PDB entry 9G9K | electron microscopy, 3.34 A resolution | chains H and I of the 12 polymer chains in the assembly

# Chain H
Protein: CRISPR system Cms protein Csm5
Organism: Enterococcus italicus DSM 15952
Reference sequence: E6LHV3 (CSM5_ENTI1); numbering as in UniProt (aligned over 1-349)
Sequence (379 residues; numbered 1 to 379; the number before each row is that of its first residue):
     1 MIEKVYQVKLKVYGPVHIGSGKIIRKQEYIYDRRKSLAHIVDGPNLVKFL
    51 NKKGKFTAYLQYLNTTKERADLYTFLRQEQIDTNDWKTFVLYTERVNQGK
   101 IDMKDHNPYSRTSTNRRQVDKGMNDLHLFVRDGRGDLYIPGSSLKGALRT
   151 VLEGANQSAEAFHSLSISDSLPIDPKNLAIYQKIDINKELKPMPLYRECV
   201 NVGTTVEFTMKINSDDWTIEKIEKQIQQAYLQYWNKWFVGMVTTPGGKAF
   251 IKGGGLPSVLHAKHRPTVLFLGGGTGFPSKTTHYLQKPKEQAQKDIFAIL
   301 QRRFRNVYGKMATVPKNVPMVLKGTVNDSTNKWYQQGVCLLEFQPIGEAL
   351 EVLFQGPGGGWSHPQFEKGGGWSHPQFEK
Not modelled in the structure: 1-2, 100-121, 155-160, 261-265, 324-325, 346-379
Differences from the reference sequence: expression tag (350-379)

# Chain I
Protein: CRISPR system Cms endoribonuclease Csm3
Organism: Enterococcus italicus DSM 15952
Notes: EC 3.1.-.-
Reference sequence: E6LHV5 (CSM3_ENTI1); residue numbers follow UniProt; this construct covers 1-214
Sequence (214 residues; numbered 1 to 214; the number before each row is that of its first residue):
     1 MYSKIRIVGKIDVLTGLHIGGGGETSMIGAIASPVVRDPYSRLPIIPGSS
    51 IKGKMRSLLAKHIGLIPGQKMHNQDAPEILRLFGSSQKGAIQSSRLQISD
   101 AFFSKASQEEFDKKDLAYTETKFENTISRLTAVANPRQIERVTRGASFDF
   151 HIIYNVENINEVMADFENIKTAIHLLENDYLGGGGTRGNGRIRFVIDSID
   201 TVVGDFDSSNLSIK
Not modelled in the structure: 63-69
Differences from the reference sequence: engineered mutation Ala32 (Asp in E6LHV5)

# How chain H and chain I interact
Contacting residue pairs (48):
  Glu3(H) - Asp179(I)
  Val5(H) - Asn178(I)
  Ser20(H) - Phe123(I)
  Gly133(H) - Leu116(I)
  Gly133(H) - Glu120(I)
  Gly133(H) - Thr143(I)
  Arg134(H) - Leu116(I)
  Arg134(H) - Arg144(I)
  Arg134(H) - Gly145(I)
  Tyr138(H) - Lys122(I)
  Tyr138(H) - Arg141(I)
  Pro140(H) - Lys122(I)
  Gly141(H) - Thr186(I)
  Gly141(H) - Arg187(I)
  Ser142(H) - Lys122(I)  hydrogen bond
  Ser142(H) - Glu124(I)  hydrogen bond
  Ser142(H) - Arg187(I)  hydrogen bond (backbone-backbone)
  Lys145(H) - Thr186(I)  hydrogen bond
  Lys145(H) - Arg187(I)
  Arg149(H) - Thr126(I)
  Arg149(H) - Ile127(I)
  Arg149(H) - Arg129(I)  hydrogen bond (backbone-side chain)
  Thr150(H) - Arg129(I)
  Glu153(H) - Arg129(I)  salt bridge
  Phe162(H) - Thr186(I)
  Leu165(H) - Thr186(I)
  Ser166(H) - Gly185(I)  hydrogen bond (side chain-backbone)
  Ser166(H) - Arg191(I)  hydrogen bond
  Ile167(H) - Gly185(I)  hydrogen bond (backbone-backbone)
  Ile167(H) - Thr186(I)
  Ile167(H) - Arg187(I)
  Ile167(H) - Gly188(I)  hydrogen bond (backbone-backbone)
  Ile167(H) - Arg191(I)
  Ser168(H) - Gly188(I)
  Ser168(H) - Arg191(I)
  Asp169(H) - Thr15(I)
  Asp169(H) - Arg141(I)  salt bridge
  Asp169(H) - Arg187(I)
  Asp169(H) - Gly188(I)
  Lys211(H) - Asn178(I)  hydrogen bond (side chain-backbone)
  Lys211(H) - Arg191(I)
  Phe277(H) - Arg129(I)
  Phe277(H) - Ala132(I)  hydrophobic
  Thr282(H) - Arg129(I)
  His283(H) - Arg129(I)
  Ile299(H) - Leu130(I)
  Arg303(H) - Thr131(I)
  Arg303(H) - Ala132(I)
Also at the interface, not in a pair above, chain H (30 interface residues in all): Arg131, Asp132, His163, Lys280, Thr281
Also at the interface, not in a pair above, chain I (25 interface residues in all): Asn125, Asn189

# Summary
Chain H and chain I form an interface of 30 and 25 residues respectively, with 10 hydrogen bonds and 2 salt
bridges. Polar pairs include Glu153(H)-Arg129(I), Asp169(H)-Arg141(I) and Ser142(H)-Lys122(I).
Here chain H is CRISPR system Cms protein Csm5 and chain I is CRISPR system Cms endoribonuclease Csm3, both
from Enterococcus italicus DSM 15952. Entry 9G9K (CryoEM structure of Enterococcus italicus Csm-crRNA-CTR2
complex (4.3) bound to AMPNPP) was determined by electron microscopy (same publication as 9G9A, 9G9B, 9G9C,
9G9D, 9G9E, 9G9F and 4 further entries).
